Entry 6CRI (electron microscopy, 6.80 A resolution (low resolution: residue-level contacts below are approximate; hydrogen-bond / salt-bridge calls are withheld)); this record covers chains U and V of the 24 polymer chains in the assembly.

# Chain U (and V)
Name: ADP-ribosylation factor 1
Source organism: Homo sapiens
Notes: chain V of this document is another copy of the same molecule, construct and numbering; everything in this record applies to it too
UniProt: P84077 (ARF1_HUMAN); numbering as in UniProt (aligned over 17-181)
Sequence (165 residues; row label = number of the first residue in the row):
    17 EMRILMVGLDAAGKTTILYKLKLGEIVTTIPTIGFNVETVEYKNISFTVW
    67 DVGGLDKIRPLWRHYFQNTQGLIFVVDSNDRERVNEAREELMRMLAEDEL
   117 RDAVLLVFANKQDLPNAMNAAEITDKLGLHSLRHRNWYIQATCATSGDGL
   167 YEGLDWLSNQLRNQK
Not modelled in the structure: 180-181
Construct notes: engineered mutation Leu-71 (Gln in P84077)
Ion coordination: Mg2+: Thr-31, Thr-48 (together with GTP)
Ligand contacts: GTP (guanosine-5'-triphosphate): Asp-26, Ala-27, Ala-28, Gly-29, Lys-30, Thr-31, Thr-32, Thr-45, Ile-46, Pro-47, Thr-48, Gly-69, Gly-70, Leu-71, Asn-126, Lys-127, Asp-129, Cys-159, Ala-160, Thr-161
Curated features (UniProtKB/Swiss-Prot):
  - binding site (GTP): Gly-24 to Thr-32, Asn-126 to Asp-129, Ala-160
  - natural variant: Tyr-35 (Y35H: In PVNH8), Arg-99 (R99H: In PVNH8; uncertain significance), Lys-127 (K127E: In PVNH8)

# How chain U and chain V interact
Contacting residue pairs - 14 pairs, chain U then chain V:
  Glu-57(U) with Arg-149(V)
  Tyr-58(U) with His-146(V); Arg-149(V)
  Lys-59(U) with Arg-149(V); Arg-151(V); Asn-152(V); Trp-153(V)
  Asn-60(U) with Arg-149(V); His-150(V); Arg-151(V); Asn-152(V)
  Ile-61(U) with Arg-149(V)
  Tyr-167(U) with His-146(V)
  Arg-178(U) with Gln-176(V)
Also at the interface, not in a pair above, chain V (8 interface residues in all): Leu-148

# Overview
The interface between chain U and chain V involves 7 residues on one side and 8 on the other. Chain U binds
GTP. The Mg2+ site is built by Thr-31(U) and Thr-48(U). UniProt lists 14 GTP-binding residues on chain U.
Both chains are ADP-ribosylation factor 1 (Homo sapiens). Entry 6CRI (Structure of the cargo bound
AP-1:Arf1:tetherin-Nef stable closed trimer) was determined by electron microscopy (same publication as 6CM9,
6D83, 6D84 and 6DFF).
